Entry 7ADC (electron microscopy, 4.00 A resolution); this record covers chains U and V of the 15 polymer chains in the assembly.

== Chain U (and V) ==
Molecule: DNA-directed RNA polymerase subunit alpha
From: Escherichia coli
Notes: EC 2.7.7.6; chain V of this document is another copy of the same molecule, construct and numbering; everything in this record applies to it too
Reference sequence: P0A7Z4 (RPOA_ECOLI); residue numbers follow UniProt; this construct covers 1-329
Sequence (329 residues; numbered 1 to 329; the number before each row is that of its first residue):
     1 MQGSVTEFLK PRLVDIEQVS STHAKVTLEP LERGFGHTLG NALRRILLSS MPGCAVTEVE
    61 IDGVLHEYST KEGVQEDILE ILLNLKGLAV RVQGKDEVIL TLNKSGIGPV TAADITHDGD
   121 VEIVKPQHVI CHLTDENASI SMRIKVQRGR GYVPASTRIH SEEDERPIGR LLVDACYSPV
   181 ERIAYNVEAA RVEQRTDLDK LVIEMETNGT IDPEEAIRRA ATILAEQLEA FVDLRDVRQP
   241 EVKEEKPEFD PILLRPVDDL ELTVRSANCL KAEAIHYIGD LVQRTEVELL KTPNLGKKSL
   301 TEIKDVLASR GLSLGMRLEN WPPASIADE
Not modelled in the structure: 1-3, 239-329 (chain V: 1-4, 326-329)
Swiss-Prot annotation at these positions:
  - region: Glu162 to Glu165 (Required for interaction with Crp at class II promoters)
  - modified residue: Arg265 (ADP-ribosylarginine), Lys297 (N6-acetyllysine), Lys298 (N6-acetyllysine)
  - mutagenesis: Arg45 (R45C: In rpoA112; temperature-sensitive, blocks RNA polymerase assembly), Glu162 to Glu165 (5-fold decrease in CRP-class II promoter-dependent transcription), Glu165 (E165K: 5-fold decrease in CRP-class II promoter-dependent transcription), Arg191 (R191C: In rpoA101; temperature-sensitive)

== Interface between chain U and chain V ==
Contacting residue pairs - 71 pairs, chain U then chain V:
  Val5(U) - Arg148(V)
  Val5(U) - Arg150(V)  hydrogen bond (backbone-side chain)
  Thr6(U) - Pro52(V)
  Thr6(U) - Arg148(V)
  Thr6(U) - Arg150(V)
  Phe8(U) - Arg150(V)
  Phe8(U) - Ile223(V)  hydrophobic
  Phe8(U) - Gln227(V)
  Leu9(U) - Gln227(V)
  Lys10(U) - Glu226(V)
  Lys10(U) - Gln227(V)
  Lys10(U) - Glu229(V)
  Pro11(U) - Gln227(V)
  Pro11(U) - Ala230(V)
  Arg12(U) - Phe231(V)
  Leu13(U) - Phe231(V)
  Phe35(U) - Ser50(V)
  Phe35(U) - Gln227(V)
  Thr38(U) - Ala42(V)
  Thr38(U) - Arg45(V)
  Leu39(U) - Leu228(V)  hydrophobic
  Asn41(U) - Asn41(V)  hydrogen bond
  Ala42(U) - Thr38(V)
  Arg45(U) - Gly34(V)  hydrogen bond (side chain-backbone)
  Arg45(U) - His37(V)
  Arg45(U) - Thr38(V)
  Ile46(U) - Phe35(V)  hydrophobic
  Ser49(U) - Phe35(V)
  Thr116(U) - Arg255(V)
  His117(U) - Arg255(V)  hydrogen bond (backbone-side chain)
  Asp118(U) - Arg255(V)  salt bridge
  Arg150(U) - Val5(V)
  Arg150(U) - Thr6(V)
  Arg150(U) - Glu7(V)
  Arg150(U) - Phe8(V)
  Glu215(U) - Arg238(V)  salt bridge
  Arg218(U) - Ala230(V)  hydrogen bond (side chain-backbone)
  Arg218(U) - Phe231(V)
  Arg218(U) - Leu234(V)
  Arg219(U) - Thr6(V)  hydrogen bond (side chain-backbone)
  Ala221(U) - Phe231(V)
  Thr222(U) - Phe231(V)
  Thr222(U) - Val232(V)
  Thr222(U) - Asp233(V)  hydrogen bond (side chain-backbone)
  Ile223(U) - Phe8(V)  hydrophobic
  Ile223(U) - Phe35(V)  hydrophobic
  Leu224(U) - Leu39(V)  hydrophobic
  Leu224(U) - Leu228(V)  hydrophobic
  Ala225(U) - Val232(V)  hydrophobic
  Glu226(U) - Lys10(V)  salt bridge
  Gln227(U) - Leu9(V)
  Gln227(U) - Pro11(V)
  Gln227(U) - Phe35(V)
  Leu228(U) - Leu224(V)  hydrophobic
  Leu228(U) - Ala225(V)
  Phe231(U) - Leu28(V)  hydrophobic
  Phe231(U) - Leu43(V)  hydrophobic
  Phe231(U) - Ile217(V)  hydrophobic
  Phe231(U) - Ala221(V)  hydrophobic
  Val232(U) - Arg218(V)
  Val232(U) - Ala221(V)  hydrophobic
  Val232(U) - Thr222(V)
  Asp233(U) - Arg218(V)
  Leu234(U) - Leu13(V)  hydrophobic
  Leu234(U) - Glu214(V)
  Leu234(U) - Ile217(V)  hydrophobic
  Leu234(U) - Arg218(V)  hydrogen bond (backbone-side chain)
  Arg235(U) - Leu13(V)
  Asp236(U) - Leu13(V)
  Val237(U) - Leu13(V)
  Arg238(U) - Val14(V)  hydrogen bond (side chain-backbone)
Interface residues without a listed pair, chain U (51 interface residues in all): Ser4, Glu7, Leu28, Arg33, Gly34, Ser50, Pro52, Asn103, Ser141, Arg148, Gly149, Ala230
Interface residues without a listed pair, chain V (47 interface residues in all): Asp15, Glu32, Ile46, Asp96, Glu261

== Overview ==
51 residues of chain U face 47 of chain V across their interface; the contacts include 9 hydrogen bonds and 3
salt bridges. Polar contacts include Asp118(U)-Arg255(V), Glu215(U)-Arg238(V) and Glu226(U)-Lys10(V). Curated
annotation (UniProt) lists 6 mutagenesis sites on chain U.
Chain U and chain V are both DNA-directed RNA polymerase subunit alpha (Escherichia coli); the structure,
Transcription termination intermediate complex 3 delta NusG, was determined by electron microscopy together
with 6Z9P, 6Z9Q, 6Z9R, 6Z9S, 6Z9T, 7ADB, 7ADD and 7ADE from the same study.
